PDB entry 2PU0 | X-ray diffraction, 1.90 A resolution | chain A

# Chain A
Protein: Enolase
From: Trypanosoma brucei
Notes: EC 4.2.1.11
Reference sequence: Q38BV6 (Q38BV6_9TRYP); residues 1-429 here = UniProt positions 1-429
Amino-acid sequence (432 residues; row label = number of the first residue in the row; numbers below 1 keep their minus sign (Gly-2 is residue -2)):
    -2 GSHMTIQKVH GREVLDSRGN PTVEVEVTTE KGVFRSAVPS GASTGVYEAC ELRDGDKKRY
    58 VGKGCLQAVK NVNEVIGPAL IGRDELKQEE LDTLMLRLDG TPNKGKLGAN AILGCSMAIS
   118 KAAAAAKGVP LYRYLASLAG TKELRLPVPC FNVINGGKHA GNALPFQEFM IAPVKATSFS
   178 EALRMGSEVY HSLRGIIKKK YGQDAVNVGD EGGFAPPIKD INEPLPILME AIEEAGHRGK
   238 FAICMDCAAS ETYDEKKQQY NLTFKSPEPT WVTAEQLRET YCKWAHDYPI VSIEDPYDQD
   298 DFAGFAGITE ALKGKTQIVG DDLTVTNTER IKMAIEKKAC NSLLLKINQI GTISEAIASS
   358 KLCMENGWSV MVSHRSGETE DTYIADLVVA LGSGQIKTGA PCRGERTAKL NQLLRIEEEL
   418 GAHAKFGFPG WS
Not modelled in the structure: -2
Differences from the reference sequence: expression tag (-2 to 0); engineered mutation Lys28 (Arg in Q38BV6)
Metal / ion sites: Zn2+ site 1 near Glu27 (its only coordinating residue here); Zn2+ site 2: Ser40 (together with phosphonoacetohydroxamic acid); Zn2+ site 3: Asp243, Glu291, Asp318 (together with phosphonoacetohydroxamic acid)
Residues lining bound ligands: phosphonoacetohydroxamic acid (PAH): Gly38, Ala39, Ser40, Thr41, His156, Gln164, Glu165, Glu208, Asp243, Glu291, Asp318, Leu341, Lys343, Arg372, Ser373, Lys394

# Overview
Chain A binds phosphonoacetohydroxamic acid. Asp243, Glu291 and Asp318 form the Zn2+ site 3.
Chain A is Enolase (Trypanosoma brucei); the structure, Crystal Structure of the T. brucei enolase complexed
with phosphonoacetohydroxamate (PAH), His156-in conformation, was determined by X-ray diffraction (same
publication as 2PTW, 2PTX, 2PTY, 2PTZ and 2PU1).
